PDB entry 6XU0 | X-ray diffraction, 1.90 A resolution | chains A and B of the 6 polymer chains in the assembly

# Chain A (and B)
Protein: Piwi protein
Organism: Archaeoglobus fulgidus
Notes: fragment: Arhaeoglobus fulgidus Argonaute protein; chain B of this document is another copy of the same molecule, construct and numbering; everything in this record applies to it too
UniProt: A0A101DYI0 (A0A101DYI0_ARCFL); residue numbers follow UniProt; this construct covers 1-427
Amino-acid sequence (441 residues; each row starts with the number of its first residue; numbers below 1 keep their minus sign (Met-13 is residue -13)):
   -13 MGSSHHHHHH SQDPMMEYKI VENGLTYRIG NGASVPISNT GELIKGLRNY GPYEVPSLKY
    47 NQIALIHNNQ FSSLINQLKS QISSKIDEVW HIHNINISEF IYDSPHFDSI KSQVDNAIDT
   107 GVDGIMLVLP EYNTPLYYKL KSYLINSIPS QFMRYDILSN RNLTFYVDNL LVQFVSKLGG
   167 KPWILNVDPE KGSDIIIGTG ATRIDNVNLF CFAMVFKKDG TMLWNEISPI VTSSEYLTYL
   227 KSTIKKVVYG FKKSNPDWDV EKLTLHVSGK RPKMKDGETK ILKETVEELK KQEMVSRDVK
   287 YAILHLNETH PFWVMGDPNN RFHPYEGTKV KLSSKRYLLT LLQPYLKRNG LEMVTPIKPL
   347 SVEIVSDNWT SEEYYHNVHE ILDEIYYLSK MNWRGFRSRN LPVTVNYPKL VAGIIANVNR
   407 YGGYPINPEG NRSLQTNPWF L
Not modelled in the structure: -13 to 9, 302-309, 331-338 (chain B: -13 to 9, 302-309, 330-338)
Sequence notes: initiating methionine (-13); expression tag (-12 to 0)
Ion coordination: Mg2+: Gln159, Leu427 (shared with 2 residues of chain R)
Residues lining bound ligands: 2-(2-methoxyethoxy)ethanol (PG0): Phe298, Tyr311, Leu324

# Chain A / chain B interface
Pairs across the interface (24):
  Phe298(A) - Val316(B)  hydrophobic
  Phe298(A) - Lys317(B)
  Phe298(A) - Leu318(B)  hydrophobic
  Trp299(A) - Val316(B)
  Trp299(A) - Lys317(B)  hydrogen bond (backbone-backbone)
  Trp299(A) - Leu318(B)
  Val300(A) - Lys315(B)
  Met301(A) - Lys315(B)  hydrogen bond (backbone-backbone)
  Met301(A) - Tyr323(B)  hydrophobic
  Met301(A) - His365(B)
  Met301(A) - Leu368(B)  hydrophobic
  Tyr311(A) - Tyr311(B)  hydrophobic
  Tyr311(A) - Thr314(B)
  Thr314(A) - Tyr311(B)
  Lys315(A) - Val300(B)
  Lys315(A) - Met301(B)  hydrogen bond (backbone-backbone)
  Val316(A) - Phe298(B)  hydrophobic
  Val316(A) - Trp299(B)
  Lys317(A) - Phe298(B)
  Lys317(A) - Trp299(B)  hydrogen bond (backbone-backbone)
  Lys317(A) - Met301(B)
  Leu318(A) - Phe298(B)  hydrophobic
  Tyr323(A) - Met301(B)  hydrophobic
  His365(A) - Met301(B)
Interface residues without a listed pair, chain A (16 interface residues in all): Pro297, Met339, Val364, Leu368
Interface residues without a listed pair, chain B (16 interface residues in all): Pro297, Tyr361, Val364

# Overview
The chain A/chain B interface involves 16 residues from each chain, with 4 hydrogen bonds. Backbone hydrogen
bonds pair Trp299(A)-Lys317(B) and Met301(A)-Lys315(B). Ligands of chain A: 2-(2-methoxyethoxy)ethanol.
Gln159(A) and Leu427(A) coordinate Mg2+.
Chain A and chain B are both Piwi protein (Archaeoglobus fulgidus); the structure, Archaeoglobus fulgidus
Argonaute protein with DNA oligoduplex 5'-pATCGTGGCCACGAT, was determined by X-ray diffraction.
